2VYN - chains B and C of the 4 polymer chains in the assembly; structure by X-ray diffraction, 2.20 A resolution.

Chain B (and C):
Protein: Glyceraldehyde-3-phosphate dehydrogenase
Source organism: Escherichia coli BL21(DE3)
Notes: EC 1.2.1.12; chain C of this document is another copy of the same molecule, construct and numbering; everything in this record applies to it too
Reference sequence: P0A9B2 (G3P1_ECOLI); residues -1 to 329 here correspond to UniProt positions 1-331 (UniProt number = residue number + 2)
Sequence (331 residues; row label = number of the first residue in the row; numbers below 1 keep their minus sign (Met-1 is residue -1)):
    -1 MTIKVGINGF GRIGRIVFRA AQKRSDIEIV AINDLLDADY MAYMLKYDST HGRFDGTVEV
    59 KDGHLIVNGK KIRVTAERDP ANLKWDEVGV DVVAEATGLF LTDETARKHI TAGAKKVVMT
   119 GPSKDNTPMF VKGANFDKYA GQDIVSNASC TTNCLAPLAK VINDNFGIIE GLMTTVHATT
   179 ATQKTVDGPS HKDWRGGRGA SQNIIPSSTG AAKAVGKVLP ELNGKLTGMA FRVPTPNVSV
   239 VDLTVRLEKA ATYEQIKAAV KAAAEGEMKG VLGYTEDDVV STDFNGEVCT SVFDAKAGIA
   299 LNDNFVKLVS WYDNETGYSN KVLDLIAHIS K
Not modelled in the structure: -1
Modified residues: Cys148 (3-sulfinoalanine; CSD); Cys287 (3-sulfinoalanine; CSD)
Ligand contacts: NAD (nicotinamide-adenine-dinucleotide): Asn6, Gly7, Phe8, Gly9, Arg10, Ile11, Gly12, Asn31, Asp32, Leu33, Glu75, Arg76, Ala94, Thr95, Gly96, Leu97, Phe98, Leu99, Thr118, Gly119, Cys148, His175, Thr178, Ala179, Asn312, Glu313, Tyr316
UniProt features mapped onto this chain:
  - active site: Cys148 (Nucleophile)
  - binding site (NAD(+)): Arg10, Ile11, Asp32, Arg76, Thr118, Asn312
  - binding site (D-glyceraldehyde 3-phosphate): Ser147 to Thr149, Thr178, Thr207, Gly208, Arg230
  - site: His175 (Activates thiol group during catalysis)
  - modified residue: Lys113 (N6-succinyllysine), Lys122 (N6-succinyllysine), Lys130 (N6-acetyllysine), Lys136 (N6-acetyllysine), Lys190 (N6-acetyllysine), Lys211 (N6-succinyllysine), Lys215 (N6-succinyllysine), Lys223 (N6-succinyllysine), Lys247 (N6-acetyllysine), Lys255 (N6-succinyllysine), Lys259 (N6-succinyllysine), Lys329 (N6-malonyllysine)

Chain B / chain C interface:
Contacting residue pairs (68; chain B residue first):
  Arg10(B) - Val184(C)
  Arg10(B) - Asp185(C)
  Arg13(B) - Asp185(C)  hydrogen bond (side chain-backbone)
  Leu34(B) - Pro187(C)  hydrophobic
  Asp37(B) - Trp192(C)
  Tyr38(B) - Gly186(C)  hydrogen bond (side chain-backbone)
  Tyr38(B) - Pro187(C)
  Tyr38(B) - Ser188(C)  hydrogen bond (side chain-backbone)
  Tyr38(B) - His189(C)
  Tyr38(B) - Trp192(C)
  Tyr41(B) - Trp192(C)  hydrophobic
  Tyr41(B) - Arg196(C)  hydrogen bond
  Met42(B) - Gly186(C)
  Met42(B) - Pro187(C)
  Tyr45(B) - Asp185(C)
  Tyr45(B) - Arg196(C)
  Asp46(B) - Asp185(C)
  Asp46(B) - Arg196(C)
  Ser47(B) - Asp185(C)  hydrogen bond
  Ser47(B) - Arg196(C)  hydrogen bond
  Ser47(B) - Gly197(C)
  Ser47(B) - Gln200(C)
  Ser47(B) - Asn201(C)  hydrogen bond
  Thr48(B) - Gln200(C)  hydrogen bond
  Thr177(B) - Thr183(C)
  Thr177(B) - Val184(C)
  Thr178(B) - Thr183(C)  hydrogen bond (backbone-side chain)
  Ala179(B) - Thr183(C)
  Ala179(B) - Val184(C)
  Gln181(B) - Thr183(C)
  Lys182(B) - Thr183(C)
  Thr183(B) - Thr177(C)
  Thr183(B) - Thr178(C)  hydrogen bond (side chain-backbone)
  Thr183(B) - Ala179(C)
  Thr183(B) - Gln181(C)
  Thr183(B) - Lys182(C)
  Thr183(B) - Thr183(C)
  Thr183(B) - Ala198(C)
  Val184(B) - Arg10(C)
  Val184(B) - Thr177(C)
  Val184(B) - Ala179(C)
  Val184(B) - Pro234(C)
  Asp185(B) - Arg10(C)
  Asp185(B) - Arg13(C)  hydrogen bond (backbone-side chain)
  Asp185(B) - Asp46(C)
  Asp185(B) - Ser47(C)  hydrogen bond
  Gly186(B) - Tyr38(C)  hydrogen bond (backbone-side chain)
  Gly186(B) - Met42(C)
  Pro187(B) - Leu34(C)  hydrophobic
  Pro187(B) - Tyr38(C)
  Pro187(B) - Met42(C)
  Ser188(B) - Tyr38(C)  hydrogen bond (backbone-side chain)
  His189(B) - Tyr38(C)
  Trp192(B) - Asp37(C)
  Trp192(B) - Tyr38(C)
  Trp192(B) - Tyr41(C)  hydrophobic
  Arg196(B) - Tyr41(C)  hydrogen bond
  Arg196(B) - Tyr45(C)
  Arg196(B) - Asp46(C)
  Arg196(B) - Ser47(C)  hydrogen bond
  Gly197(B) - Ser47(C)
  Ala198(B) - Thr183(C)
  Gln200(B) - Ser47(C)
  Gln200(B) - Thr48(C)  hydrogen bond
  Gln200(B) - Pro234(C)
  Asn201(B) - Ser47(C)  hydrogen bond
  Pro234(B) - Val184(C)
  Pro234(B) - Gln200(C)
Interface residues without a listed pair, chain B (32 interface residues in all): Arg193, Ser199
Interface residues without a listed pair, chain C (32 interface residues in all): Arg193, Ser199

Summary:
The chain B/chain C interface involves 32 residues from each chain, with 18 hydrogen bonds. Polar pairs
include Arg13(B)-Asp185(C), Tyr38(B)-Gly186(C) and Tyr38(B)-Ser188(C). Bound to chain B: NAD. Curated
annotation (UniProt) lists active-site residue Cys148(B), 6 NAD+-binding residues and 7 D-glyceraldehyde
3-phosphate-binding residues on chain B.
Chain B and chain C are both Glyceraldehyde-3-phosphate dehydrogenase (Escherichia coli BL21(DE3)); the
structure, Structure of E.Coli GAPDH Rat Sperm GAPDH heterotetramer, was determined by X-ray diffraction (same
publication as 2VYV).
